Entry 5JB2 (X-ray diffraction, 2.20 A resolution); this record covers chains A and X of the 3 polymer chains in the assembly.

Chain A:
Protein: LGP2
From: Gallus gallus
Notes: engineered mutation(s): GAMGGGS from tag replaces N-terminal methionine.
Reference sequence: G0YYQ5 (G0YYQ5_CHICK); residue numbers follow UniProt; this construct covers 2-674
Amino-acid sequence (680 residues; each row starts with the number of its first residue; numbers below 1 keep their minus sign (Gly-5 is residue -5)):
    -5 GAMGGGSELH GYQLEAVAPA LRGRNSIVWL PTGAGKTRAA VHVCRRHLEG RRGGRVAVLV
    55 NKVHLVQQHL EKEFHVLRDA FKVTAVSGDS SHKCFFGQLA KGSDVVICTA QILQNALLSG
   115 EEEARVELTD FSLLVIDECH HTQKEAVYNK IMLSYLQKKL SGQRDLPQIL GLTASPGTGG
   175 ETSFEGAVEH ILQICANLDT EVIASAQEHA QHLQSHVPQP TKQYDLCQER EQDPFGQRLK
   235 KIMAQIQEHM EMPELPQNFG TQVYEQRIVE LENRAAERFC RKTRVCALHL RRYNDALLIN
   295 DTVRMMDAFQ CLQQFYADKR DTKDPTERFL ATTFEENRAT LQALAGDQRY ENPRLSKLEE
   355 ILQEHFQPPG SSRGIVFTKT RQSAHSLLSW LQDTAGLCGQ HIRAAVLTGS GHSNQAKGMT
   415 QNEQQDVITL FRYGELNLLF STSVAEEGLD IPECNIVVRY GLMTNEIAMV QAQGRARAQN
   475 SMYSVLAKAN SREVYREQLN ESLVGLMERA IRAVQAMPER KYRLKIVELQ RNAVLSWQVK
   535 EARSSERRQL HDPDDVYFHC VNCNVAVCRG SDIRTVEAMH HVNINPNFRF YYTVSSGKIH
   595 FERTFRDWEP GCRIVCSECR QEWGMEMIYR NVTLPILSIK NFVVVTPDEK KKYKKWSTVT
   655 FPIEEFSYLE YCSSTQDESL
Unresolved in the structure: -5 to 0, 314-316, 674
Differences from the reference sequence: expression tag (-5 to 1)
Metal / ion sites: Zn2+: Cys554, Cys557, Cys610, Cys613
Small-molecule neighbours:
  - ADP (adenosine-5'-diphosphate): Ser1, Glu2, Leu3, His4, Gln7, Pro25, Thr26, Gly27, Ala28, Gly29, Lys30, Thr31, Arg32, Glu67, Gly442, Asp444, Pro446, Arg471
  - tetrafluoroaluminate (ALF): Pro25, Thr26, Gly27, Lys30, Asp131, Glu132, Ala168, Gly442, Gln465, Arg469, Arg471
Reported in the primary citation:
  - binding site for the 11-nt RNA strand (chain X): His406, Ser407, Asn408, Lys634
  - mutagenesis - A28C, K66A/E67A, E132Q, G468S: abolished catalytic activity
  - mutagenesis - H406A: decreased catalytic activity
  - mutagenesis - H406A: unchanged binding to RNA
  - mutagenesis - K648E/K649E (56-fold): decreased binding to dsRNA
  - mutagenesis - K138E/R490E, K138E/R490E/K648E/K649E, K648E/K649E: decreased signaling

Chain X:
Molecule: 11-nt RNA strand
Notes: engineered mutation(s): 5' triphosphate
Sequence (11 nucleotides; each row starts with the number of its first residue):
     1 XGUACGUACC C
Modified positions: GTP (guanosine-5'-triphosphate) at position 1
Metal / ion sites: Mg2+: GTP_1, G2

How chain A and chain X interact:
Residue-residue contacts (40; chain A residue first):
  Gln137(A) with G6(X), phosphate contact; U7(X), hydrogen bond to the phosphate
  Lys138(A) with G6(X), phosphate contact; U7(X), salt bridge to the phosphate
  Glu139(A) with C5(X), sugar contact; G6(X), hydrogen bond to the phosphate
  Ala140(A) with C5(X), sugar contact
  Val257(A) with C10(X), sugar contact
  Gln260(A) with C10(X), hydrogen bond to the base
  Arg261(A) with C10(X), hydrogen bond to the sugar
  His406(A) with GTP_1(X); G2(X), hydrogen bond to the base
  Ser407(A) with GTP_1(X)
  Asn408(A) with GTP_1(X)
  Met457(A) with A8(X), phosphate contact
  Asn459(A) with A8(X), phosphate contact
  Arg486(A) with C9(X), salt bridge to the phosphate; C10(X), salt bridge to the phosphate
  Arg490(A) with A8(X), salt bridge to the phosphate; C9(X), salt bridge to the phosphate
  Met573(A) with G2(X), hydrogen bond to the base; U3(X), sugar contact
  His574(A) with GTP_1(X); G2(X), hydrogen bond to the sugar
  Phe595(A) with GTP_1(X)
  Trp602(A) with GTP_1(X)
  Arg607(A) with GTP_1(X)
  Met619(A) with GTP_1(X); G2(X), sugar contact
  Ile630(A) with G2(X), sugar contact
  Ser632(A) with G2(X), hydrogen bond to the phosphate; U3(X), phosphate contact
  Ile633(A) with U3(X), hydrogen bond to the phosphate
  Lys634(A) with GTP_1(X); G2(X), salt bridge to the phosphate
  Lys649(A) with A4(X), salt bridge to the phosphate; C5(X), salt bridge to the phosphate
  Trp650(A) with U3(X), hydrogen bond to the phosphate; A4(X), hydrogen bond to the phosphate
  Ser651(A) with A4(X), hydrogen bond to the phosphate
Also at the interface, not in a pair above, chain A (35 interface residues in all): Lys144, Gln409, Thr458, His575, Glu616, Gly618, Leu631, Lys648
Also at the interface, not in a pair above, chain X (11 interface residues in all): C11

Overview:
35 residues of chain A and 11 residues of chain X are in contact; the contacts include 12 hydrogen bonds and 8
salt bridges. Polar pairs include Gln260(A)-C10(X), His406(A)-G2(X) and Met573(A)-G2(X). The paper reports a
binding site for the 11-nt RNA strand (chain X) at His406(A), Ser407(A) and Asn408(A) among others; A28C,
K66A/E67A and E132Q of chain A, among others, abolish catalytic activity; 8 substitutions were tested in all.
Here chain A is LGP2 (Gallus gallus) and chain X is an 11-nt RNA strand. Entry 5JB2 (Crystal structure of
chicken LGP2 with 5'ppp 10-mer dsRNA and ADP-AlF4-Mg2+ at 2.2 A resolution) was determined by X-ray
diffraction together with 5JAJ, 5JBG, 5JBJ, 5JC3, 5JC7, 5JCF and 5JCH from the same study.
